Entry 9B1E (electron microscopy, 4.40 A resolution (low resolution: residue-level contacts below are approximate; hydrogen-bond / salt-bridge calls are withheld)); this record covers chains U and Y of the 21 polymer chains in the assembly.

== Chain U ==
Molecule: Histone H3
Organism: Drosophila melanogaster
UniProtKB: P02299 (H3_DROME); residues 0-135 here correspond to UniProt positions 1-136 (UniProt number = residue number + 1)
Amino-acid sequence (136 residues; each row starts with the number of its first residue; numbering starts at 0):
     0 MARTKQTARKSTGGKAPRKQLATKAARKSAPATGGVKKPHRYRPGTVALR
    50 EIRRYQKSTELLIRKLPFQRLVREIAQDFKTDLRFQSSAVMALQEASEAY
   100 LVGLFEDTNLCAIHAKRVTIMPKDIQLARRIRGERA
Not modelled in the structure: 0-28

== Chain Y ==
Molecule: 214-nt DNA strand
Sequence (214 nucleotides; numbered -133 to 80; the number before each row is that of its first residue; numbers below 1 keep their minus sign (DA-133 is residue -133)):
  -133 ATCGCATCGATCTTCACACCGAGTTCATCCCTTATGTGATGGACCCTATA
   -83 CGCGGCCGCCCTGGAGAATCCCGGTGCCGAGGCCGCTCAATTGGTCGTAG
   -33 CAAGCTCTAGCACCGCTTAAACGCACGTACGCGCTGTCCCCCGCGTTTTA
    17 ACCGCCAAGGGGATTACTCCCTAGTCTCCAGGCACGTGTCAGATATATAC
    67 ATCCTGTGCATGAT
Not modelled in the structure: -133 to -105, 77-80

== Interface between chain U and chain Y ==
Pairs across the interface (18; chain U residue first):
  Arg42(U) - DT-6(Y)
  Arg42(U) - DA-5(Y)
  Pro43(U) - DA-5(Y)
  Arg72(U) - DA-22(Y)
  Arg83(U) - DC-23(Y)
  Phe84(U) - DG-24(Y)
  Phe84(U) - DC-23(Y)
  Gln85(U) - DA-25(Y)
  Gln85(U) - DG-24(Y)
  Ser86(U) - DG-24(Y)
  Arg116(U) - DG-3(Y)
  Arg116(U) - DC-2(Y)
  Val117(U) - DC-4(Y)
  Val117(U) - DG-3(Y)
  Thr118(U) - DC-4(Y)
  Thr118(U) - DG-3(Y)
  Met120(U) - DG-3(Y)
  Met120(U) - DC-2(Y)
Interface residues without a listed pair, chain U (13 interface residues in all): Arg63, Ser87
Interface residues without a listed pair, chain Y (11 interface residues in all): DA-14, DA-13

== In short ==
13 residues of chain U and 11 residues of chain Y are in contact.
Here chain U is Histone H3 (Drosophila melanogaster) and chain Y is a 214-nt DNA strand. Entry 9B1E (Cryo-EM
structure of native SWR1 bound to nucleosome (composite structure)) was determined by electron microscopy
(same publication as 9B1D).
